PDB entry 1FZ0 | X-ray diffraction, 2.07 A resolution | chains A and E of the 6 polymer chains in the assembly

# Chain A
Name: Methane monooxygenase component A, alpha chain
Organism: Methylococcus capsulatus
Notes: EC 1.14.13.25
UniProt: P22869 (MEMA_METCA); residues 1-527 here = UniProt positions 1-527
Amino-acid sequence (527 residues; row label = number of the first residue in the row):
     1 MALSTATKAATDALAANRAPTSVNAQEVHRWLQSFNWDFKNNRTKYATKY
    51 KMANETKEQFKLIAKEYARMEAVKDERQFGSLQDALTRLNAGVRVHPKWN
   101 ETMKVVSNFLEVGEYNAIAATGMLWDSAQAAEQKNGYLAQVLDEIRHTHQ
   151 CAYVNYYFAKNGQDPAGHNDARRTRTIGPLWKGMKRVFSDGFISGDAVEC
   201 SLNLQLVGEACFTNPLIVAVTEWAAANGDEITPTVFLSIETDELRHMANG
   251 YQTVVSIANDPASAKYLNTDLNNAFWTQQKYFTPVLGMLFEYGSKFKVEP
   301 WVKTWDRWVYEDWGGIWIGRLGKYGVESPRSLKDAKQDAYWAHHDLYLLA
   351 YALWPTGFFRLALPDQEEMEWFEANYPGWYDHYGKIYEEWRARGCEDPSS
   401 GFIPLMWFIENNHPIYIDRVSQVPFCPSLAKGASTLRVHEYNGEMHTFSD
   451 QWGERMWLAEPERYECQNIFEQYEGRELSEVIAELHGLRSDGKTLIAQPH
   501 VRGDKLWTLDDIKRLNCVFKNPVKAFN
Not modelled in the structure: 1-16
Bound ions: Fe2+ site 1: Glu-114, Glu-144, His-147; Fe2+ site 2: Glu-209, Glu-243, His-246; Ca2+ near Asn-527 (its only coordinating residue here)
Swiss-Prot annotation at these positions:
  - active site: Cys-151
  - binding site (Fe cation): Glu-114, Glu-144, His-147, Glu-209, Glu-243, His-246

# Chain E
Name: Methane monooxygenase component A, gamma chain
Organism: Methylococcus capsulatus
Notes: EC 1.14.13.25
UniProt: P11987 (MEMG_METCA); residue numbers follow UniProt; this construct covers 1-170
Amino-acid sequence (170 residues; numbered 1 to 170; the number before each row is that of its first residue):
     1 MAKLGIHSNDTRDAWVNKIAQLNTLEKAAEMLKQFRMDHTTPFRNSYELD
    51 NDYLWIEAKLEEKVAVLKARAFNEVDFRHKTAFGEDAKSVLDGTVAKMNA
   101 AKDKWEAEKIHIGFRQAYKPPIMPVNYFLDGERQLGTRLMELRNLNYYDT
   151 PLEELRKQRGVRVVHLQSPH
Not modelled in the structure: 1-2, 170

# Interface between chain A and chain E
Pairs across the interface (99):
  Arg-43(A) / Arg-133(E)
  Thr-44(A) / Arg-133(E)  hydrogen bond (backbone-side chain)
  Lys-45(A) / Arg-133(E)
  Ala-47(A) / Glu-132(E)
  Ala-47(A) / Arg-133(E)
  Ala-47(A) / Gly-136(E)
  Ala-47(A) / Thr-137(E)
  Ala-47(A) / Met-140(E)  hydrophobic
  Thr-48(A) / Thr-137(E)  hydrogen bond (backbone-side chain)
  Thr-48(A) / Met-140(E)
  Lys-49(A) / Met-140(E)
  Lys-49(A) / Glu-141(E)
  Lys-49(A) / Asn-144(E)
  Asp-196(A) / Met-140(E)
  Tyr-266(A) / Glu-141(E)  hydrogen bond (side chain-backbone)
  Tyr-266(A) / Asn-144(E)
  Tyr-266(A) / Leu-145(E)
  Thr-269(A) / Tyr-147(E)
  Thr-269(A) / Tyr-148(E)  hydrogen bond (backbone-side chain)
  Asn-272(A) / Tyr-148(E)  hydrogen bond
  Asn-273(A) / Tyr-147(E)
  Asn-273(A) / Tyr-148(E)  hydrogen bond
  Arg-330(A) / Tyr-148(E)
  Pro-427(A) / Gln-167(E)
  Ser-434(A) / Gln-167(E)  hydrogen bond (backbone-side chain)
  Ser-434(A) / Pro-169(E)
  Thr-435(A) / Gln-167(E)
  Thr-435(A) / Ser-168(E)
  Thr-435(A) / Pro-169(E)
  Leu-436(A) / His-165(E)
  Leu-436(A) / Leu-166(E)
  Leu-436(A) / Gln-167(E)  hydrogen bond (backbone-backbone)
  Arg-437(A) / Leu-152(E)
  Arg-437(A) / Arg-156(E)
  Arg-437(A) / His-165(E)
  Arg-437(A) / Leu-166(E)
  Val-438(A) / Val-163(E)
  Val-438(A) / Val-164(E)  hydrogen bond (backbone-backbone)
  Val-438(A) / His-165(E)  hydrogen bond (backbone-backbone)
  His-439(A) / Arg-156(E)
  His-439(A) / Val-161(E)
  His-439(A) / Arg-162(E)
  His-439(A) / Val-163(E)
  His-439(A) / Val-164(E)
  Glu-440(A) / Val-161(E)
  Glu-440(A) / Arg-162(E)  salt bridge
  Glu-440(A) / Val-164(E)
  Tyr-441(A) / Pro-42(E)
  Tyr-441(A) / Phe-43(E)
  Tyr-441(A) / Arg-159(E)
  Tyr-441(A) / Val-161(E)  hydrophobic
  Asn-442(A) / Pro-42(E)
  Asn-442(A) / Phe-43(E)
  Asn-442(A) / Arg-44(E)
  Asn-442(A) / Tyr-47(E)
  Glu-444(A) / Tyr-47(E)
  Glu-444(A) / Asp-50(E)
  Gln-451(A) / Leu-152(E)
  Trp-452(A) / Tyr-148(E)  hydrophobic
  Glu-454(A) / Leu-152(E)
  Glu-454(A) / Arg-156(E)  salt bridge
  Arg-455(A) / Tyr-147(E)  hydrogen bond (side chain-backbone)
  Arg-455(A) / Tyr-148(E)
  Arg-455(A) / Thr-150(E)  hydrogen bond (side chain-backbone)
  Arg-455(A) / Leu-152(E)
  Arg-455(A) / Leu-155(E)
  Met-456(A) / Tyr-147(E)
  Trp-457(A) / Val-161(E)  hydrophobic
  Leu-458(A) / Leu-155(E)  hydrophobic
  Leu-458(A) / Arg-156(E)
  Leu-458(A) / Arg-159(E)  hydrogen bond (backbone-side chain)
  Leu-458(A) / Val-161(E)  hydrophobic
  Ala-459(A) / Arg-143(E)  hydrogen bond (backbone-side chain)
  Ala-459(A) / Arg-159(E)
  Glu-460(A) / Arg-143(E)
  Glu-460(A) / Tyr-147(E)  hydrogen bond
  Pro-461(A) / Pro-42(E)
  Pro-461(A) / Arg-159(E)
  Glu-462(A) / Pro-42(E)
  Glu-462(A) / Ile-112(E)
  Glu-462(A) / Arg-143(E)  salt bridge
  Glu-465(A) / Thr-41(E)
  Glu-465(A) / Pro-42(E)
  Glu-465(A) / Arg-44(E)  salt bridge
  Gln-467(A) / Asp-50(E)  hydrogen bond (side chain-backbone)
  Glu-471(A) / Asn-51(E)  hydrogen bond (backbone-side chain)
  Gln-472(A) / Asn-51(E)
  Tyr-473(A) / Ile-6(E)  hydrophobic
  Arg-476(A) / Leu-4(E)  hydrogen bond (side chain-backbone)
  Arg-476(A) / Gly-5(E)
  Arg-476(A) / Ile-6(E)
  Glu-484(A) / Gly-5(E)
  Glu-484(A) / Ile-6(E)  hydrogen bond (side chain-backbone)
  Glu-484(A) / His-7(E)  hydrogen bond (side chain-backbone)
  Leu-485(A) / Ile-6(E)  hydrophobic
  Leu-485(A) / His-7(E)
  Phe-526(A) / Val-164(E)  hydrophobic
  Phe-526(A) / His-165(E)
  Asn-527(A) / Arg-162(E)  hydrogen bond (backbone-side chain)
Other interface residues (no listed pair), chain A (50 interface residues in all): Tyr-46, Lys-265, Asp-270, Gly-443, Met-445, Val-481
Other interface residues (no listed pair), chain E (45 interface residues in all): Ser-8, Tyr-53, Leu-54, Glu-108, Leu-129, Leu-139, Pro-151, Gly-160

# Summary
50 residues of chain A face 45 of chain E across their interface; the contacts include 21 hydrogen bonds and 4
salt bridges. Among the polar pairs are Glu-440(A)/Arg-162(E), Glu-454(A)/Arg-156(E) and
Glu-462(A)/Arg-143(E). UniProt lists active-site residue Cys-151(A) and 6 Fe cation-binding residues on chain
A.
Here chain A is Methane monooxygenase component A, alpha chain and chain E is Methane monooxygenase component
A, gamma chain, both from Methylococcus capsulatus. Entry 1FZ0 (Methane monooxygenase hydroxylase, form II
mixed-valent grown anaerobically) was determined by X-ray diffraction together with 1FYZ, 1FZ1, 1FZ2, 1FZ3,
1FZ4 and 1FZ5 from the same study.
